PDB entry 8JQ5 | X-ray diffraction, 1.73 A resolution | chains B and D of the 4 polymer chains in the assembly

== Chain B (and D) ==
Name: L-rhamnose isomerase
Source organism: Lacticaseibacillus rhamnosus
Notes: chain D of this document is another copy of the same molecule, construct and numbering; everything in this record applies to it too
Amino-acid sequence (434 residues; each row starts with the number of its first residue):
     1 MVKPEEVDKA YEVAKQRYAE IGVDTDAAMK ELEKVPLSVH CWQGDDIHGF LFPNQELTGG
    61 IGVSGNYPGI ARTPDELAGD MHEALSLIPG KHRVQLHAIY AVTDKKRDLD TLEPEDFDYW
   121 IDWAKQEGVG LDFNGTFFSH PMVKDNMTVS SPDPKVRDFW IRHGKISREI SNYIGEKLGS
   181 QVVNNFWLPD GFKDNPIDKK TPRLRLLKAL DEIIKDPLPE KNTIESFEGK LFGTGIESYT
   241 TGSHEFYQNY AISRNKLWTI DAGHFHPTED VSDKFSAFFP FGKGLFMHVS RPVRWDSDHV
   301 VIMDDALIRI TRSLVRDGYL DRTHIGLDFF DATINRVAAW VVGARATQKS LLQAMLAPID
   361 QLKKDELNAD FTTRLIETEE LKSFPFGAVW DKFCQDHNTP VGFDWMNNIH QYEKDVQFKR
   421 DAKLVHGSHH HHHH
Unresolved in the structure: 422-434 (chain D: 56-63, 426-434)
Ion coordination: Mn2+ site 1: Glu228, Asp261, His288, Asp328 (together with D-psicose); Mn2+ site 2: His264, Asp296, Asp298 (together with D-psicose)
Small-molecule neighbours: D-psicose (PSJ): Trp42, Ile47, Ile61, His97, Phe138, Asn185, Trp187, Glu228, Lys230, Asp261, His264, His288, Asp296, Asp328, Phe330
What the authors report for this chain:
  - Mn2+ coordination: Glu228, Asp261, His264, His288, Asp296, Asp328
  - binding site for D-psicose: Ile47, Ile61, His97, Phe138, Trp187, Lys230, Asp328, Phe330
  - binding site for alpha-D-psicofuranose: His97
  - catalytic residues: Asp328 (proposed by the authors, not directly observed)

== How chain B and chain D interact ==
Contacting residue pairs (96):
  Asp145(B) - Ala369(D)
  Pro152(B) - Leu367(D)  hydrophobic
  Phe192(B) - Glu366(D)
  Phe192(B) - Phe371(D)  hydrophobic
  Phe192(B) - Arg374(D)
  Asp194(B) - Arg374(D)
  Asn195(B) - Arg312(D)
  Asn195(B) - Arg374(D)  hydrogen bond (backbone-side chain)
  Pro196(B) - Arg316(D)  hydrogen bond (backbone-side chain)
  Pro196(B) - Glu366(D)
  Ile197(B) - Arg316(D)
  Ile197(B) - Asp317(D)
  Ile197(B) - Lys363(D)
  Ile197(B) - Glu366(D)  hydrogen bond (backbone-side chain)
  Ile197(B) - Arg374(D)
  Ile197(B) - Thr378(D)
  Asp198(B) - Asp317(D)
  Asp198(B) - Lys363(D)
  Asp198(B) - Glu366(D)  hydrogen bond (backbone-side chain)
  Lys199(B) - Ser272(D)  hydrogen bond
  Lys199(B) - Ser276(D)  hydrogen bond (backbone-side chain)
  Lys199(B) - Ser313(D)  hydrogen bond
  Lys199(B) - Asp317(D)  hydrogen bond (backbone-side chain)
  Lys200(B) - Ser276(D)
  Lys200(B) - Asp317(D)  hydrogen bond (side chain-backbone)
  Lys200(B) - Tyr319(D)
  Arg203(B) - Asp273(D)  salt bridge
  Arg203(B) - Ser276(D)  hydrogen bond
  Arg203(B) - Ala277(D)
  Arg205(B) - Leu367(D)
  Leu207(B) - Phe281(D)  hydrophobic
  Ser243(B) - Ala277(D)
  Glu245(B) - Gln248(D)
  Glu245(B) - Lys274(D)  salt bridge
  Glu245(B) - Ala277(D)
  Phe246(B) - Ala277(D)
  Phe246(B) - Phe281(D)
  Gln248(B) - Glu245(D)
  Gln248(B) - Asn249(D)  hydrogen bond
  Asn249(B) - Gln248(D)  hydrogen bond
  Asn249(B) - Ile252(D)
  Asn249(B) - Ala277(D)  hydrogen bond (side chain-backbone)
  Asn249(B) - Phe281(D)
  Tyr250(B) - Phe281(D)
  Ile252(B) - Asn249(D)
  Ser253(B) - Phe281(D)
  Arg254(B) - Phe281(D)
  His266(B) - His266(D)
  His266(B) - Thr268(D)
  His266(B) - Glu269(D)  salt bridge
  Pro267(B) - Thr268(D)
  Thr268(B) - His266(D)
  Thr268(B) - Pro267(D)
  Glu269(B) - His266(D)  salt bridge
  Ser272(B) - Lys199(D)  hydrogen bond
  Asp273(B) - Arg203(D)  salt bridge
  Asp273(B) - Ser243(D)
  Lys274(B) - Glu245(D)  salt bridge
  Ser276(B) - Lys199(D)  hydrogen bond (side chain-backbone)
  Ser276(B) - Lys200(D)
  Ser276(B) - Arg203(D)  hydrogen bond
  Ala277(B) - Arg203(D)
  Ala277(B) - Ser243(D)
  Ala277(B) - Glu245(D)
  Ala277(B) - Phe246(D)
  Ala277(B) - Asn249(D)  hydrogen bond (backbone-side chain)
  Pro280(B) - Leu207(D)  hydrophobic
  Phe281(B) - Leu207(D)  hydrophobic
  Phe281(B) - Phe246(D)
  Phe281(B) - Asn249(D)
  Phe281(B) - Tyr250(D)
  Phe281(B) - Arg254(D)
  Arg312(B) - Asn195(D)
  Ser313(B) - Lys199(D)  hydrogen bond
  Arg316(B) - Pro196(D)  hydrogen bond (side chain-backbone)
  Arg316(B) - Ile197(D)
  Asp317(B) - Ile197(D)
  Asp317(B) - Asp198(D)
  Asp317(B) - Lys199(D)  hydrogen bond (side chain-backbone)
  Asp317(B) - Lys200(D)  hydrogen bond (backbone-side chain)
  Tyr319(B) - Lys200(D)
  Lys363(B) - Ile197(D)
  Lys363(B) - Asp198(D)  salt bridge
  Glu366(B) - Phe192(D)
  Glu366(B) - Pro196(D)
  Glu366(B) - Ile197(D)  hydrogen bond (side chain-backbone)
  Glu366(B) - Asp198(D)  hydrogen bond (side chain-backbone)
  Leu367(B) - Pro152(D)  hydrophobic
  Leu367(B) - Arg205(D)
  Ala369(B) - Asp145(D)
  Phe371(B) - Phe192(D)  hydrophobic
  Arg374(B) - Phe192(D)
  Arg374(B) - Asp194(D)
  Arg374(B) - Asn195(D)  hydrogen bond (side chain-backbone)
  Arg374(B) - Ile197(D)
  Thr378(B) - Ile197(D)
Also at the interface, not in a pair above, chain B (53 interface residues in all): Leu204, Tyr239, Asp270, Phe278, Arg309, Ile359, Leu362, Leu375
Also at the interface, not in a pair above, chain D (53 interface residues in all): Leu204, Tyr239, Ser253, Asp270, Phe278, Pro280, Arg309, Ile359, Leu362, Leu375

== In short ==
Chain B and chain D each contribute 53 residues to their interface, with 24 hydrogen bonds and 7 salt bridges.
Polar contacts include Arg203(B)-Asp273(D), Glu245(B)-Lys274(D) and His266(B)-Glu269(D). Chain B binds
D-psicose. From the paper: the catalytic residue Asp328(B); a binding site for D-psicose at Ile47(B), Ile61(B)
and His97(B) among others.
Both chains are L-rhamnose isomerase (Lacticaseibacillus rhamnosus). Entry 8JQ5 (Crystal structure of
Lactobacillus rhamnosus L-rhamnose isomerase in complex with D-allulose) was determined by X-ray diffraction,
deposited together with 8JQ3, 8JQ4 and 8JQ6.
